Entry 5BSH (X-ray diffraction, 2.10 A resolution); this record covers chains A and I of the 10 polymer chains in the assembly.

== Chain A (and I) ==
Molecule: Pyrroline-5-carboxylate reductase
From: Medicago truncatula
Notes: EC 1.5.1.2; chain I of this document is another copy of the same molecule, construct and numbering; everything in this record applies to it too
UniProt: G7KRM5 (G7KRM5_MEDTR); numbering as in UniProt (aligned over 1-274)
Sequence (277 residues; row label = number of the first residue in the row; numbers below 1 keep their minus sign (Ser-2 is residue -2)):
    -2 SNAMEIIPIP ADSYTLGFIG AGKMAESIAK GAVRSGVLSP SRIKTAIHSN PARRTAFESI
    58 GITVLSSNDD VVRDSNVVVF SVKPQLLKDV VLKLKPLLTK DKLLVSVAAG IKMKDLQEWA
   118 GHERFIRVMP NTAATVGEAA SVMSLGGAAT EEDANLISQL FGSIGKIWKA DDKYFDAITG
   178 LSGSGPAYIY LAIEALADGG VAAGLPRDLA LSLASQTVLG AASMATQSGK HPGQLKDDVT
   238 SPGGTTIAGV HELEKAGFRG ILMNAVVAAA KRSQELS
Not modelled in the structure: -2 to 2 (chain I: -2 to 4)
Sequence notes: expression tag (-2 to 0)
Ligand contacts:
  - proline (PRO), molecule 1: Ala106, Met126, Thr176, Gly180, Ser181
  - proline (PRO), molecule 2: Val236, Thr237, Ser238, Gly241, Thr242, Thr243
Reported in the primary citation:
  - binding site for proline: Ser238 to Thr242, Thr243, Ile244
  - conformationally variable residues (side-chain flip): His45
  - specificity-determining residues: His45 (by similarity / conservation)

== Interface between chain A and chain I ==
Residue-residue contacts (16; chain A residue first):
  Lys233(A) with Glu191(I), salt bridge; Asp195(I), salt bridge; Arg204(I)
  Asp234(A) with Arg204(I), salt bridge
  Thr237(A) with Val198(I); Arg204(I), hydrogen bond
  Ser238(A) with Val198(I)
  Pro239(A) with Val198(I); Gly201(I); Leu202(I); Pro203(I), hydrophobic
  Gly240(A) with Val198(I), hydrogen bond (backbone-backbone); Gly201(I)
  Ile244(A) with Asp195(I); Val198(I); Ala199(I), hydrophobic
Interface residues without a listed pair, chain A (10 interface residues in all): Gly230, His248, Glu251

== Overview ==
The interface between chain A and chain I involves 10 residues on one side and 8 on the other; the contacts
include 2 hydrogen bonds and 3 salt bridges. Polar pairs include Lys233(A)-Glu191(I), Lys233(A)-Asp195(I) and
Asp234(A)-Arg204(I). From the paper: a binding site for proline at Ser238(A), Thr243(A) and Ile244(A); the
specificity determinant His45(A).
Both chains are Pyrroline-5-carboxylate reductase (Medicago truncatula). Entry 5BSH (Crystal structure of
Medicago truncatula (delta)1-Pyrroline-5-Carboxylate Reductase (MtP5CR) in complex with L-Proline) was
determined by X-ray diffraction, deposited together with 5BSE, 5BSF and 5BSG.
